8BPE - chains F and N of the 19 polymer chains in the assembly; structure by electron microscopy, 3.63 A resolution.

# Chain F
Name: Immunoglobulin heavy constant mu
Organism: Homo sapiens
Amino-acid sequence (348 residues; each row starts with the number of its first residue):
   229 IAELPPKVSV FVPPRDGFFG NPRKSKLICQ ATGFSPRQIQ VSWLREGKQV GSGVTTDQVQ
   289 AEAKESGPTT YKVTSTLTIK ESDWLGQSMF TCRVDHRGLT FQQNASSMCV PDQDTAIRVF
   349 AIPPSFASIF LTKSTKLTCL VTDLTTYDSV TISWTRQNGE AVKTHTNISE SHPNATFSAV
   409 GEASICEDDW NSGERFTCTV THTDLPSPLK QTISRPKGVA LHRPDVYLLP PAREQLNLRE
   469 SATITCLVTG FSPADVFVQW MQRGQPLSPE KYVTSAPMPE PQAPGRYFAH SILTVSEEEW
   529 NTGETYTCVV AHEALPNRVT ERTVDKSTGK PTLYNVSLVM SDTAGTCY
Disordered / not traced: 229-344, 569-576
Cystine bridges: C367-C426, C474-C536
Covalent attachments: N-acetylglucosamine (NAG) linked to N563
From the paper describing this entry:
  - specificity-determining residues: R467, R514 (proposed by the authors, not directly observed)
  - specificity-determining residues: R467, R514 (by similarity / conservation)

# Chain N
Name: Fas apoptotic inhibitory molecule 3
Organism: Homo sapiens
UniProtKB: O60667 (FAIM3_HUMAN); residue numbers follow UniProt; this construct covers 18-251
Amino-acid sequence (234 residues; row label = number of the first residue in the row):
    18 RILPEVKVEG ELGGSVTIKC PLPEMHVRIY LCREMAGSGT CGTVVSTTNF IKAEYKGRVT
    78 LKQYPRKNLF LVEVTQLTES DSGVYACGAG MNTDRGKTQK VTLNVHSEYE PSWEEQPMPE
   138 TPKWFHLPYL FQMPAYASSS KFVTRVTTPA QRGKVPPVHH SSPTTQITHR PRVSRASSVA
   198 GDKPRTFLPS TTASKISALE GLLKPQTPSY NHHTRLHRQR ALDYGSQSGR EGQG
Disordered / not traced: 18-19, 125-251
Cystine bridges: C37-C104, C49-C58
Curated features (UniProtKB/Swiss-Prot):
  - region: P40 to R45 (CDR1), G59 to A70 (CDR2), A106 to T115 (CDR3)
  - modified residue: T92 (Phosphothreonine)
  - mutagenesis: R45 (R45A: Completely abolishes interaction with IgM resulting in impaired IgM internalization), F67 (F67A: Completely abolishes interaction with IgM; when associated with A-69), K69 (K69A: Completely abolishes interaction with IgM; when associated with A-67), N109 (N109A: Displays reduced interaction with IgM; when associated with A-112), R112 (R112A: Displays reduced interaction with IgM; when associated with A-109), T164 (T164A: Impairs O-glycosylation and trafficking to the plasma membrane; when associated with A-165), T165 (T165A: Impairs O-glycosylation and trafficking to the plasma membrane; when associated with A-164), S178 (S178A: Impairs O-glycosylation and trafficking to the plasma membrane; when associated with A-179, A-181, A-182 and A-185), S179 (S179A: Impairs O-glycosylation and trafficking to the plasma membrane; when associated with A-178, A-181, A-182 and A-185), T181 (T181A: Impairs O-glycosylation and trafficking to the plasma membrane; when associated with A-178, A-179, A-182 and A-185), T182 (T182A: Impairs O-glycosylation and trafficking to the plasma membrane; when associated with A-178, A-179, A-181 and A-185), T185 (T185A: Impairs O-glycosylation and trafficking to the plasma membrane; when associated with A-178, A-179, A-181 and A-182), 1 further mutagenesis entry in UniProt

# Interface between chain F and chain N
Pairs across the interface (4):
  R491(F) with M42(N); H43(N), hydrogen bond
  Q493(F) with V44(N)
  T530(F) with R112(N)
Also at the interface, not in a pair above, chain F (8 interface residues in all): P494, L495, S496, G531, E532

# Summary
The interface between chain F and chain N involves 8 residues on one side and 4 on the other, with 1 hydrogen
bond. The hydrogen-bonded pair is R491(F)-H43(N). Covalently linked N-acetylglucosamine: at N563(F). Curated
annotation (UniProt) lists 13 mutagenesis sites on chain N. From the paper: specificity determinants R467(F)
and R514(F).
Chain F is Immunoglobulin heavy constant mu and chain N is Fas apoptotic inhibitory molecule 3, both from Homo
sapiens; the structure, 8:1 binding of FcMR on IgM pentameric core, was determined by electron microscopy
(same publication as 8BPF and 8BPG).
